Entry 1G4R (X-ray diffraction, 2.20 A resolution); this record covers chain A.

== Chain A ==
Molecule: Beta-arrestin 1
From: Bos taurus
Notes: fragment: truncation mutant: 1-393
UniProt: P17870 (ARRB1_BOVIN); residue numbers follow UniProt; this construct covers 1-393
Amino-acid sequence (393 residues; row label = number of the first residue in the row):
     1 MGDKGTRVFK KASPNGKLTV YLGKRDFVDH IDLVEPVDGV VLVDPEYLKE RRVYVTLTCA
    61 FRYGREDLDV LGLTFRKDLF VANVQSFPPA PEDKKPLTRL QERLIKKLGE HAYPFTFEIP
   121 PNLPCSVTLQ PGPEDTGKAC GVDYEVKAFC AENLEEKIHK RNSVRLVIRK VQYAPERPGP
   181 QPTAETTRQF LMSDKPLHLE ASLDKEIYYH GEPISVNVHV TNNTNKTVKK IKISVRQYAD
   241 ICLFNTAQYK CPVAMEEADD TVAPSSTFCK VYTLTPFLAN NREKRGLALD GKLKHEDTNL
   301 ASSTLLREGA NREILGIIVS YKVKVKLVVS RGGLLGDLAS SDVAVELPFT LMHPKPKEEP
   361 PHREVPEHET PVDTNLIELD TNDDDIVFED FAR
Unresolved in the structure: 1-6, 331-336, 357-384
UniProt features mapped onto this chain:
  - motif: Asp385 to Arg393 ([DE]-X(1,2)-F-X-X-[FL]-X-X-X-R motif)
  - binding site (1D-myo-inositol hexakisphosphate): Lys250, Met255, Lys324, Lys326
  - modified residue: Tyr47 (Phosphotyrosine)
  - mutagenesis: Lys157 (K157Q: Impairs InsP6-binding and oligomerization; when associated with Q-160 and Q-161), Lys160 (K160Q: Impairs InsP6-binding and oligomerization; when associated with Q-157 and Q-161), Arg161 (R161Q: Impairs InsP6-binding and oligomerization; when associated with Q-157 and Q-160), Lys232 (K232Q: Impairs InsP6-binding and oligomerization; when associated with Q-236, Q-250, Q-324 and Q-326), Arg236 (R236Q: Impairs InsP6-binding and oligomerization; when associated with Q-232, Q-250, Q-324 and Q-326), Lys250 (K250Q: Impairs InsP6-binding and oligomerization; when associated with Q-232, Q-236, Q-324 and Q-326), Lys324 (K324Q: Impairs InsP6-binding and oligomerization; when associated with Q-232, Q-236, Q-250 and Q-326), Lys326 (K326Q: Impairs InsP6-binding and oligomerization; when associated with Q-232, Q-236, Q-250 and Q-324), Phe391 (F391A: Abolishes interaction with AP2B1; no effect on interaction with CLTC)

== Overview ==
From UniProt: 4 residues binding 1D-myo-inositol hexakisphosphate and 9 mutagenesis sites.
Chain A is Beta-arrestin 1 (Bos taurus); the structure, Crystal structure of bovine beta-arrestin 1, was
determined by X-ray diffraction (same publication as 1G4M).
